PDB entry 3OWU | X-ray diffraction, 1.70 A resolution | chains C and D

# Chain C (and D)
Molecule: Steroid Delta-isomerase
Organism: Pseudomonas putida
Notes: EC 5.3.3.1; chain D of this document is another copy of the same molecule, construct and numbering; everything in this record applies to it too
Reference sequence: P07445 (SDIS_PSEPU); residue numbers follow UniProt; this construct covers 1-131
Chain sequence (131 residues; row label = number of the first residue in the row):
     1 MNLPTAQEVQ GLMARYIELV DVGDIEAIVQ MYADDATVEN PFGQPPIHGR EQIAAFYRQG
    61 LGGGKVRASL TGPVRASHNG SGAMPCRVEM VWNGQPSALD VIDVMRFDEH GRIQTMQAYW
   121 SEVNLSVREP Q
Unresolved in the structure: 1, 131
Construct notes: engineered mutation Asn-40 (Asp in P07445), Ser-69 (Cys in P07445), Ser-81 (Cys in P07445), Cys-86 (Phe in P07445), Ser-97 (Cys in P07445)
Modified positions: Cys-86 (s-cyano-l-cysteine; XCN)
Curated features (UniProtKB/Swiss-Prot):
  - active site: Tyr-16 (Proton donor)
  - binding site (substrate): Asp-103
  - mutagenesis: Tyr-16 (Y16F: Reduces activity 2000-fold. Reduces activity 10000-fold; when associated with E-103; N-103 or L-103; Y16S: Reduces activity 20-fold), Tyr-32 (Y32S: Reduces activity 4-fold), Tyr-57 (Y57S: Reduces activity 100-fold), Trp-92 (W92A: Slightly reduces activity. Reduces protein stability), Asp-103 (D103A/L: Reduces activity 100-fold. Reduces activity 10000-fold; when associated with F-16; D103E: Slightly reduces activity. Reduces activity 10000-fold; when associated with F-16 ...), Leu-125 (L125A: Slightly reduces activity and reduces protein stability; when associated with A-127), Val-127 (V127A: Slightly reduces activity and reduces protein stability; when associated with A-125)
Residues lining bound ligands: equilenin (EQU): Tyr-16, Val-20, Asn-40, Tyr-57, Gly-60, Leu-61, Val-66, Val-88, Met-90, Trp-92, Leu-99, Val-101, Asp-103, Met-116, Ala-118, Trp-120
From the paper describing this entry:
  - catalytic residues: Tyr-16, Asp-103 (citing earlier work)
  - mutagenesis - C69S/C81S/C97S: unchanged catalytic activity (citing earlier work)
  - binding site for equilenin: Tyr-16, Asp-103 (citing earlier work)

# Interface between chain C and chain D
Contacting residue pairs - 56 pairs, chain C then chain D:
  Ala-6(C) / Ser-121(D)
  Ala-6(C) / Val-123(D)  hydrophobic
  Gln-7(C) / Val-123(D)
  Gln-10(C) / Val-123(D)
  Gln-10(C) / Asn-124(D)
  Phe-42(C) / Ser-77(D)
  Phe-42(C) / Asn-79(D)
  Phe-42(C) / Ser-81(D)
  Gly-43(C) / Asn-79(D)
  Thr-71(C) / Arg-75(D)
  Pro-73(C) / Asp-100(D)
  Val-74(C) / Asn-124(D)  hydrogen bond (backbone-side chain)
  Arg-75(C) / Pro-85(D)
  Arg-75(C) / Cys-86(D)
  Arg-75(C) / Asp-100(D)
  Arg-75(C) / Val-101(D)  hydrogen bond (side chain-backbone)
  Arg-75(C) / Ile-102(D)
  Arg-75(C) / Tyr-119(D)
  Arg-75(C) / Asn-124(D)
  Ala-76(C) / Trp-120(D)
  Ala-76(C) / Ser-121(D)  hydrogen bond (backbone-side chain)
  Ala-76(C) / Asn-124(D)  hydrogen bond (backbone-side chain)
  Ser-77(C) / Phe-42(D)
  His-78(C) / Ser-121(D)
  His-78(C) / Glu-122(D)  salt bridge
  Asn-79(C) / Phe-42(D)
  Asn-79(C) / Gly-43(D)
  Ser-81(C) / Phe-42(D)
  Ala-83(C) / Ile-102(D)
  Met-84(C) / Ile-102(D)
  Pro-85(C) / Arg-75(D)
  Cys-86(C) / Arg-75(D)
  Asp-100(C) / Pro-73(D)
  Asp-100(C) / Arg-75(D)
  Val-101(C) / Arg-75(D)  hydrogen bond (backbone-side chain)
  Ile-102(C) / Arg-75(D)
  Ile-102(C) / Ala-83(D)
  Ile-102(C) / Met-84(D)
  Ile-102(C) / Pro-85(D)
  Val-104(C) / Tyr-119(D)
  Tyr-119(C) / Arg-75(D)
  Tyr-119(C) / Ser-81(D)
  Tyr-119(C) / Ala-83(D)  hydrophobic
  Tyr-119(C) / Val-104(D)
  Trp-120(C) / Ala-76(D)
  Ser-121(C) / Ala-6(D)
  Ser-121(C) / Ala-76(D)  hydrogen bond (side chain-backbone)
  Ser-121(C) / His-78(D)
  Glu-122(C) / His-78(D)  salt bridge
  Val-123(C) / Ala-6(D)  hydrophobic
  Val-123(C) / Gln-7(D)
  Val-123(C) / Gln-10(D)
  Asn-124(C) / Gln-10(D)
  Asn-124(C) / Val-74(D)  hydrogen bond (side chain-backbone)
  Asn-124(C) / Arg-75(D)
  Asn-124(C) / Ala-76(D)  hydrogen bond (side chain-backbone)
Interface residues without a listed pair, chain C (29 interface residues in all): Gly-82
Interface residues without a listed pair, chain D (29 interface residues in all): Thr-71, Gly-82

# Summary
Chain C and chain D each contribute 29 residues to their interface; the contacts include 8 hydrogen bonds and
2 salt bridges. Polar contacts include His-78(C)/Glu-122(D), Val-74(C)/Asn-124(D) and Arg-75(C)/Val-101(D).
Ligands of chain C: equilenin. The paper reports catalytic residues Tyr-16(C) and Asp-103(C); C69S/C81S/C97S
of chain C leave catalytic activity unchanged.
Both chains are Steroid Delta-isomerase (Pseudomonas putida). Entry 3OWU (Crystal Structure of Ketosteroid
Isomerase D40N/C69S/C81S/C97S/F86C-CN from P. putida with Bound Equilenin) was determined by X-ray diffraction
(same publication as 3OWY, 3OX9 and 3OXA).
